9E01 - chains A and C of the 9 polymer chains in the assembly; structure by electron microscopy, 2.40 A resolution.

[Chain A (and C)]
Molecule: Sec-independent protein translocase protein TatC
From: Escherichia coli
Notes: chain C of this document is another copy of the same molecule, construct and numbering; everything in this record applies to it too
UniProtKB: C3SK12 (C3SK12_ECOLX); residue numbers follow UniProt; this construct covers 1-258
Sequence (266 residues; row label = number of the first residue in the row):
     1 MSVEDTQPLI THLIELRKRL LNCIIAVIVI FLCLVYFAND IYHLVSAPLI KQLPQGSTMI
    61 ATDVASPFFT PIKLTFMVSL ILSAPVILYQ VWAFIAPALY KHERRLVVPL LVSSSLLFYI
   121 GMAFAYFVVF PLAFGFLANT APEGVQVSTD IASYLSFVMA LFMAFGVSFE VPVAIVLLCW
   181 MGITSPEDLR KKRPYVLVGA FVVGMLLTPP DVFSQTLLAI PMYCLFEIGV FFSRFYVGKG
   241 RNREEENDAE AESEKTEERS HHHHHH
Unresolved in the structure: 1-4, 237-266
Differences from the reference sequence: expression tag (259-266)

[Chain A / chain C interface]
Pairs across the interface (33; chain A residue first):
  Asn-39(A) / Thr-140(C)  hydrogen bond (side chain-backbone)
  Asn-39(A) / Pro-142(C)
  His-43(A) / Pro-142(C)
  His-43(A) / Glu-143(C)  hydrogen bond (side chain-backbone)
  Thr-58(A) / Gly-144(C)  hydrogen bond (side chain-backbone)
  Met-59(A) / Gly-144(C)
  Met-59(A) / Val-145(C)
  Met-59(A) / Gln-146(C)  hydrogen bond (backbone-backbone)
  Ile-60(A) / Gln-146(C)
  Ala-61(A) / Gln-146(C)  hydrogen bond (backbone-backbone)
  Ala-61(A) / Ser-148(C)  hydrogen bond (backbone-backbone)
  Ala-61(A) / Thr-149(C)
  Thr-62(A) / Ile-60(C)
  Thr-62(A) / Ser-148(C)
  Thr-62(A) / Thr-149(C)
  Thr-62(A) / Asp-150(C)  hydrogen bond (backbone-backbone)
  Thr-62(A) / Ser-153(C)
  Asp-63(A) / Ser-153(C)  hydrogen bond
  Val-64(A) / Leu-49(C)  hydrophobic
  Val-64(A) / Phe-134(C)  hydrophobic
  Val-64(A) / Leu-137(C)
  Val-64(A) / Thr-149(C)
  Val-64(A) / Tyr-154(C)  hydrophobic
  Ala-65(A) / Phe-157(C)  hydrophobic
  Pro-67(A) / Leu-137(C)
  Pro-67(A) / Thr-140(C)
  Pro-67(A) / Ala-141(C)  hydrophobic
  Pro-67(A) / Pro-142(C)
  Phe-68(A) / Phe-136(C)  hydrophobic
  Phe-68(A) / Leu-137(C)  hydrophobic
  Phe-68(A) / Thr-140(C)
  Phe-69(A) / Phe-213(C)  hydrophobic
  Ile-151(A) / Val-145(C)  hydrophobic
Interface residues without a listed pair, chain A (17 interface residues in all): Tyr-42, Pro-71, Lys-73
Interface residues without a listed pair, chain C (22 interface residues in all): Thr-62, Val-147, Asp-211

[In short]
The interface between chain A and chain C involves 17 residues on one side and 22 on the other; the contacts
include 8 hydrogen bonds. Polar contacts include Asn-39(A)/Thr-140(C), His-43(A)/Glu-143(C) and
Thr-58(A)/Gly-144(C).
Chain A and chain C are both Sec-independent protein translocase protein TatC (Escherichia coli); the
structure, Cryo-EM structure of a TatBC-MdoD complex from Escherichia coli, was determined by electron
microscopy.
